8FWG - chains b7 and g7 of the 165 polymer chains in the assembly; structure by electron microscopy, 3.45 A resolution.

== Chain b7 ==
Name: Linking protein 2, gp128
Source organism: Agrobacterium phage Milano
Sequence (38 residues; each row starts with the number of its first residue):
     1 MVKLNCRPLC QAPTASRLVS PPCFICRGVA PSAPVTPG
Not modelled in the structure: 29-38

== Chain g7 ==
Name: Major capsid protein, gp9
Source organism: Agrobacterium phage Milano
UniProt: A0A482MFS6 (A0A482MFS6_9CAUD); residues 1-465 here = UniProt positions 1-465
Sequence (465 residues; row label = number of the first residue in the row):
     1 MANKESELNG LDDIHSDIEK LSAHVEKFSD GMDEKYKELT ARFDGVKGDN DAIRKAVADA
    61 TKEYAELSAK HQFFTEELAA MKARLDTPIM RSQAELDDHD RKTAIQLQRN MHEFRGGDPK
   121 EFVADESNLV DLKAYRSAVR KMLKVGIESK ERVIASMTDV ERKAFEASTI GPAFFTPQVL
   181 ALEVDCNIEC ASLLDLYGQI EVSRSTFTYM KIADYGQLGE YTCDAKCDAE FGEPGNIRHL
   241 EGKTYDYRGV FCFNRKNLQE ANYDFLSFMI GAAQRSHRIN RNQALMIGKG VNEPKGWLTE
   301 NCFPVFQTLP VDVNGTSTPA FLAQDWRRFV TSFPAEYGEA RSVMHQNVFG YLAAMVDANG
   361 RFLFGDGDLT FTPDLVRERI RISNCLPDPT EGNTKGGTGQ DAFAAGSFVA AQAAWKTAFY
   421 AVEKRPMFFE QYEGGSSAWC VKYQFGAEDG GFVGCCEHGR ILQIG
Not modelled in the structure: 1-165, 465
Disulfide bonds: Cys190-Cys385, Cys302-Cys456

== How chain b7 and chain g7 interact ==
Residue-residue contacts (21; chain b7 residue first):
  Arg17(b7) with Thr394(g7); Lys395(g7)
  Leu18(b7) with Thr394(g7)
  Val19(b7) with Thr394(g7); Lys395(g7); Gly396(g7); Gly397(g7)
  Ser20(b7) with Tyr351(g7); Gly397(g7)
  Pro21(b7) with Tyr351(g7); Ala354(g7); Met355(g7), hydrophobic
  Pro22(b7) with Tyr351(g7); Gly397(g7); Gly399(g7)
  Phe24(b7) with Val356(g7)
  Ile25(b7) with Val311(g7), hydrophobic; Asp312(g7)
  Arg27(b7) with Leu309(g7); Leu322(g7); Asp325(g7), salt bridge
Interface residues without a listed pair, chain b7 (10 interface residues in all): Cys26
Interface residues without a listed pair, chain g7 (19 interface residues in all): Val313, Ala320, Asp357, Ala358, Thr398

== Summary ==
10 residues of chain b7 face 19 of chain g7 across their interface; the contacts include 1 salt bridge. Its
one salt-bridged contact is Arg27(b7)-Asp325(g7).
Chain b7 is Linking protein 2, gp128 and chain g7 is Major capsid protein, gp9, both from Agrobacterium phage
Milano; the structure, Structure of neck and portal vertex of Agrobacterium phage Milano, C5 symmetry, was
determined by electron microscopy, deposited together with 8FWE, 8FWM, 8FXP and 8FXR.
